3EYM - chains C and E of the 6 polymer chains in the assembly; structure by X-ray diffraction, 2.80 A resolution.

Chain C (and E):
Protein: Hemagglutinin HA1 chain
From: Influenza A virus
Notes: chain E of this document is another copy of the same molecule, construct and numbering; everything in this record applies to it too
UniProt: P03437 (HEMA_I68A0); residues 9-329 here correspond to UniProt positions 25-345 (UniProt number = residue number + 16)
Amino-acid sequence (321 residues; numbered 9 to 329; the number before each row is that of its first residue):
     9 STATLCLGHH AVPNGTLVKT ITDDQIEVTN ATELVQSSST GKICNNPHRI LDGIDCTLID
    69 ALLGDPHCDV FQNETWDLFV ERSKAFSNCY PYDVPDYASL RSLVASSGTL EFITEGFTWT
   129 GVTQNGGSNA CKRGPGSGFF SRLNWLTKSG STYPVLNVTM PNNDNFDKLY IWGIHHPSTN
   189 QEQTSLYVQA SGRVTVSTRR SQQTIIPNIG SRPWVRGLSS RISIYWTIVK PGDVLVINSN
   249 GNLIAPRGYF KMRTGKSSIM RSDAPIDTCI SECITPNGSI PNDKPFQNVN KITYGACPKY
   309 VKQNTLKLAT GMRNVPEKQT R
Not modelled in the structure: 327-329
Disulfides: Cys52-Cys277, Cys64-Cys76, Cys97-Cys139, Cys281-Cys305
UniProt features mapped onto this chain:
  - site: Arg329 (Cleavage)
  - glycosylation (N-linked (GlcNAc...) asparagine): Asn22, Asn38, Asn81, Asn165, Asn285

How chain C and chain E interact:
Pairs across the interface - 24 pairs, chain C then chain E:
  Asp101(C) - Gln210(E)  hydrogen bond
  His184(C) - Gln210(E)
  Asn216(C) - Arg201(E)
  Asn216(C) - Val202(E)
  Asn216(C) - Thr203(E)  hydrogen bond
  Asn216(C) - Thr212(E)  hydrogen bond
  Ile217(C) - Arg201(E)  hydrogen bond (backbone-side chain)
  Ile217(C) - Asn246(E)
  Gly218(C) - Asn246(E)
  Ser219(C) - Asn165(E)
  Ser219(C) - Ser205(E)
  Ser219(C) - Val244(E)
  Ser219(C) - Asn246(E)  hydrogen bond (backbone-side chain)
  Arg220(C) - Thr203(E)
  Arg220(C) - Ser205(E)
  Arg220(C) - Gln210(E)  hydrogen bond
  Pro221(C) - Ser205(E)
  Pro221(C) - Thr206(E)
  Pro221(C) - Arg207(E)
  Pro221(C) - Val242(E)  hydrophobic
  Pro221(C) - Val244(E)
  Arg229(C) - Thr206(E)
  Arg229(C) - Arg207(E)  hydrogen bond (side chain-backbone)
  Ser231(C) - Gln210(E)  hydrogen bond
Other interface residues (no listed pair), chain C (12 interface residues in all): Trp222, Val223
Other interface residues (no listed pair), chain E (14 interface residues in all): Arg208, Ile214

Summary:
12 residues of chain C and 14 residues of chain E are in contact; the contacts include 8 hydrogen bonds. Among
the polar pairs are Asp101(C)-Gln210(E), Asn216(C)-Thr203(E) and Asn216(C)-Thr212(E).
Both chains are Hemagglutinin HA1 chain (Influenza A virus). Entry 3EYM (Structure of Influenza Haemagglutinin
in complex with an inhibitor of membrane fusion) was determined by X-ray diffraction (same publication as 3EYJ
and 3EYK).
